Entry 6O7K (electron microscopy, 4.20 A resolution (low resolution: residue-level contacts below are approximate; hydrogen-bond / salt-bridge calls are withheld)); this record covers chains g and y of the 25 polymer chains in the assembly.

# Chain g
Molecule: 16S ribosomal RNA
Organism: Escherichia coli
Sequence (1539 nucleotides; each row starts with the number of its first residue):
     2 AAUUGAAGAGUUUGAUCAUGGCUCAGAUUGAACGCUGGCGGCAGGCCUAA
    52 CACAUGCAAGUCGAACGGUAACAGGAAGAAGCUUGCUUCUUUGCUGACGA
   102 GUGGCGGACGGGUGAGUAAUGUCUGGGAAACUGCCUGAUGGAGGGGGAUA
   152 ACUACUGGAAACGGUAGCUAAUACCGCAUAACGUCGCAAGACCAAAGAGG
   202 GGGACCUUCGGGCCUCUUGCCAUCGGAUGUGCCCAGAUGGGAUUAGCUAG
   252 UAGGUGGGGUAACGGCUCACCUAGGCGACGAUCCCUAGCUGGUCUGAGAG
   302 GAUGACCAGCCACACUGGAACUGAGACACGGUCCAGACUCCUACGGGAGG
   352 CAGCAGUGGGGAAUAUUGCACAAUGGGCGCAAGCCUGAUGCAGCCAUGCC
   402 GCGUGUAUGAAGAAGGCCUUCGGGUUGUAAAGUACUUUCAGCGGGGAGGA
   452 AGGGAGUAAAGUUAAUACCUUUGCUCAUUGACGUUACCCGCAGAAGAAGC
   502 ACCGGCUAACUCCGUGCCAGCAGCCGCGGUAAUACGGAGGGUGCAAGCGU
   552 UAAUCGGAAUUACUGGGCGUAAAGCGCACGCAGGCGGUUUGUUAAGUCAG
   602 AUGUGAAAUCCCCGGGCUCAACCUGGGAACUGCAUCUGAUACUGGCAAGC
   652 UUGAGUCUCGUAGAGGGGGGUAGAAUUCCAGGUGUAGCGGUGAAAUGCGU
   702 AGAGAUCUGGAGGAAUACCGGUGGCGAAGGCGGCCCCCUGGACGAAGACU
   752 GACGCUCAGGUGCGAAAGCGUGGGGAGCAAACAGGAUUAGAUACCCUGGU
   802 AGUCCACGCCGUAAACGAUGUCGACUUGGAGGUUGUGCCCUUGAGGCGUG
   852 GCUUCCGGAGCUAACGCGUUAAGUCGACCGCCUGGGGAGUACGGCCGCAA
   902 GGUUAAAACUCAAAUGAAUUGACGGGGGCCCGCACAAGCGGUGGAGCAUG
   952 UGGUUUAAUUCGAUGCAACGCGAAGAACCUUACCUGGUCUUGACAUCCAC
  1002 GGAAGUUUUCAGAGAUGAGAAUGUGCCUUCGGGAACCGUGAGACAGGUGC
  1052 UGCAUGGCUGUCGUCAGCUCGUGUUGUGAAAUGUUGGGUUAAGUCCCGCA
  1102 ACGAGCGCAACCCUUAUCCUUUGUUGCCAGCGGUCCGGCCGGGAACUCAA
  1152 AGGAGACUGCCAGUGAUAAACUGGAGGAAGGUGGGGAUGACGUCAAGUCA
  1202 UCAUGGCCCUUACGACCAGGGCUACACACGUGCUACAAUGGCGCAUACAA
  1252 AGAGAAGCGACCUCGCGAGAGCAAGCGGACCUCAUAAAGUGCGUCGUAGU
  1302 CCGGAUUGGAGUCUGCAACUCGACUCCAUGAAGUCGGAAUCGCUAGUAAU
  1352 CGUGGAUCAGAAUGCCACGGUGAAUACGUUCCCGGGCCUUGUACACACCG
  1402 CCCGUCACACCAUGGGAGUGGGUUGCAAAAGAAGUAGGUAGCUUAACCUU
  1452 CGGGAGGGCGCUUACCACUUUGUGAUUCAUGACUGGGGUGAAGUCGUAAC
  1502 AAGGUAACCGUAGGGGAACCUGCGGUUGGAUCACCUCCU

# Chain y
Name: 30S ribosomal protein S16
Organism: Escherichia coli
Reference sequence: B7MIU7 (RS16_ECO45); residues 1-82 here = UniProt positions 1-82
Sequence (82 residues; each row starts with the number of its first residue):
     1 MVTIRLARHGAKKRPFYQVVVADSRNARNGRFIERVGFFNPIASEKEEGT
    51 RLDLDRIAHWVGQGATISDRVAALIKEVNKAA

# How chain g and chain y interact
Pairs across the interface - 73 pairs, chain g then chain y:
  C43(g) with Lys12(y)
  A44(g) with Lys12(y)
  C110(g) with Arg25(y)
  G111(g) with Arg25(y); Ala27(y)
  G112(g) with Ala27(y)
  C135(g) with Met1(y)
  C136(g) with Met1(y); Gly64(y)
  U137(g) with Gly64(y)
  G227(g) with Gln63(y)
  A228(g) with Trp60(y); Gln63(y)
  U229(g) with Val2(y); Asp23(y); Arg25(y); Ile33(y); Trp60(y)
  G230(g) with Arg25(y); Arg31(y)
  U231(g) with Arg31(y)
  A309(g) with Asn29(y); Gly30(y)
  G310(g) with Gly30(y); Arg31(y)
  C311(g) with Arg31(y)
  A374(g) with Tyr17(y); Arg70(y)
  U375(g) with Leu6(y); Tyr17(y); Arg28(y); Arg70(y)
  G376(g) with Arg5(y); Leu6(y); Arg28(y); Ser68(y)
  G377(g) with Thr3(y); Arg5(y)
  U390(g) with Arg28(y)
  G391(g) with Arg8(y); Arg28(y)
  C392(g) with Arg8(y); Lys12(y); Lys13(y)
  A393(g) with Lys12(y); Lys13(y)
  G450(g) with Pro15(y); Ile42(y)
  A451(g) with Arg70(y)
  A452(g) with Arg70(y); Ala73(y)
  G453(g) with Ala73(y)
  U473(g) with Lys76(y)
  G474(g) with Lys76(y)
  C483(g) with Lys13(y)
  A608(g) with Phe32(y)
  G616(g) with Lys46(y)
  G617(g) with Ser44(y); Lys46(y)
  C618(g) with Arg14(y); Ser44(y)
  C624(g) with Gly10(y); Ala11(y)
  U625(g) with His9(y); Gly10(y); Phe16(y); Gln18(y)
  G626(g) with Gln18(y); Arg35(y); Phe38(y); Arg51(y)
  G627(g) with Arg35(y); Arg51(y)
Also at the interface, not in a pair above, chain g (43 interface residues in all): G134, G449, G484, C623
Also at the interface, not in a pair above, chain y (43 interface residues in all): Ser24, Asn26, Pro41, Ala43, Gly62

# Overview
Chain g and chain y each contribute 43 residues to their interface.
Here chain g is 16S ribosomal RNA and chain y is 30S ribosomal protein S16, both from Escherichia coli. Entry
6O7K (30S initiation complex) was determined by electron microscopy.
